9D2H - chains A and B; structure by X-ray diffraction, 2.10 A resolution.

[Chain A (and B)]
Protein: histidine kinase
Organism: Stigmatella aurantiaca
Notes: EC 2.7.13.3; chain B of this document is another copy of the same molecule, construct and numbering; everything in this record applies to it too
UniProt: Q09E27 (Q09E27_STIAD); numbering as in UniProt (aligned over 1-490)
Amino-acid sequence (490 residues; each row starts with the number of its first residue):
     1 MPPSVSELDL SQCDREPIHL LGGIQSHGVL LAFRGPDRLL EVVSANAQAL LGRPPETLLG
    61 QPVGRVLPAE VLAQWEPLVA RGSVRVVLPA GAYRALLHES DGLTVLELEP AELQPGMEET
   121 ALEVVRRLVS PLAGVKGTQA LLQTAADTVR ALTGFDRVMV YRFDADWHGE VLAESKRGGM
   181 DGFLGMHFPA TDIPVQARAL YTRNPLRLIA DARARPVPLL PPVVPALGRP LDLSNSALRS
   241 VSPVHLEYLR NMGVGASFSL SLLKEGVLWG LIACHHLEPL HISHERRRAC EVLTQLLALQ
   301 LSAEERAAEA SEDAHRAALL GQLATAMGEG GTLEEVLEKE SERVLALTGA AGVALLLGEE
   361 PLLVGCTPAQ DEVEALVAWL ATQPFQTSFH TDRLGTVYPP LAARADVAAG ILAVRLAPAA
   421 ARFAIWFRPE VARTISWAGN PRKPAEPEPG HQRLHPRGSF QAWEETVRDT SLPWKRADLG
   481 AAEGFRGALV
Unresolved in the structure: 1-8
Residues lining bound ligands:
  - benzamidine (BEN): Asp-313, Ala-317, Gly-484
  - biliverdine ix alpha (BLA): Cys-13, Glu-16, Ile-18, Met-159, Tyr-161, Val-171, Phe-188, Thr-191, Asp-192, Ile-193, Pro-194, Ala-197, Tyr-201, Arg-207, Ile-209, Arg-239, Val-241, Ser-242, Val-244, His-245, Tyr-248, Leu-249, Ser-257, Phe-258, Ser-259, Leu-271, Ala-273, His-275, Pro-444, Ala-445, Leu-454, His-455, Pro-456
What the authors report for this chain:
  - contacts within the chain: Asp-192/Arg-457 (salt bridge)
  - conformationally variable residues (side-chain flip): Arg-457, Ser-459

[How chain A and chain B interact]
Pairs across the interface (42):
  Glu-118(A) with Glu-119(B)
  Glu-119(A) with Glu-118(B)
  Ala-121(A) with Leu-122(B), hydrophobic
  Glu-123(A) with Arg-288(B), salt bridge
  Val-125(A) with Val-292(B), hydrophobic
  Arg-126(A) with Arg-288(B); Ala-289(B); Val-292(B)
  Val-129(A) with Gln-295(B); Leu-296(B), hydrophobic
  Ser-130(A) with Gln-295(B)
  Pro-131(A) with Gln-295(B)
  Arg-288(A) with Glu-123(B), salt bridge; Arg-126(B), hydrogen bond (backbone-side chain)
  Val-292(A) with Val-125(B), hydrophobic; Arg-126(B)
  Gln-295(A) with Val-129(B); Ser-130(B), hydrogen bond (side chain-backbone)
  Leu-296(A) with Val-129(B), hydrophobic; Leu-296(B), hydrophobic
  Leu-299(A) with Leu-299(B), hydrophobic; Gln-300(B)
  Gln-300(A) with Leu-299(B)
  Ala-303(A) with Ala-303(B), hydrophobic; Arg-306(B), hydrogen bond (backbone-side chain)
  Arg-306(A) with Ala-303(B); Ala-307(B)
  Ala-307(A) with Arg-306(B)
  Gly-321(A) with Arg-486(B)
  Ala-324(A) with Gly-487(B); Val-490(B)
  Thr-325(A) with Arg-486(B), hydrogen bond
  Gly-328(A) with Pro-418(B)
  Glu-329(A) with Pro-418(B)
  Pro-418(A) with Gly-328(B)
  Arg-486(A) with Gly-321(B); Ala-324(B); Thr-325(B), hydrogen bond
  Gly-487(A) with Ala-324(B); Ala-488(B)
  Ala-488(A) with Gly-487(B); Ala-488(B), hydrophobic
Interface residues without a listed pair, chain A (32 interface residues in all): Leu-122, Ala-289, Met-327, Glu-483, Val-490
Interface residues without a listed pair, chain B (32 interface residues in all): Ala-121, Pro-131, Glu-285, Met-327, Glu-329

[Summary]
Chain A and chain B each contribute 32 residues to their interface, with 5 hydrogen bonds and 2 salt bridges.
Polar contacts include Glu-123(A)/Arg-288(B), Arg-288(A)/Arg-126(B) and Gln-295(A)/Ser-130(B). Chain A binds
biliverdine ix alpha and benzamidine. From the paper: conformational variability at Arg-457(A) and Ser-459(A);
contacts within the chain involving Asp-192(A) and Arg-457(A).
Both chains are histidine kinase (Stigmatella aurantiaca). Entry 9D2H (Stigmatella aurantica
bacteriophytochrome protein 2 (SaBphP2), photosensory core module, investigated at ESRF(EBS) ID29. Dark
Structure) was determined by X-ray diffraction, deposited together with 9CUF and 9D10.
